Entry 1UWF (X-ray diffraction, 1.69 A resolution); this record covers chain A.

# Chain A
Name: Fimh protein
Source organism: Escherichia coli
Notes: fragment: n-terminal lectin domain, residues 22-179
UniProtKB: P08191 (FIMH_ECOLI); residues 1-158 here correspond to UniProt positions 22-179 (UniProt number = residue number + 21)
Sequence (158 residues; row label = number of the first residue in the row):
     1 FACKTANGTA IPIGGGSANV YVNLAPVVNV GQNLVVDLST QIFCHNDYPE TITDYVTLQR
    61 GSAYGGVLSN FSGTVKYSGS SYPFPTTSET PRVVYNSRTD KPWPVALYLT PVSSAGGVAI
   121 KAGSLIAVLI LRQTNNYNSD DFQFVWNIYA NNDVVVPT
Cystine bridges: C3-C44

# Overview
Chain A is Fimh protein (Escherichia coli); the structure, 1.7 A resolution structure of the receptor binding
domain of the FimH adhesin from uropathogenic E. ..., was determined by X-ray diffraction (same publication as
1TR7).
